PDB entry 5IDD | X-ray diffraction, 1.13 A resolution | chain A

# Chain A
Molecule: Lysozyme C
From: Gallus gallus
Notes: EC 3.2.1.17
Reference sequence: P00698 (LYSC_CHICK); residues 1-129 here correspond to UniProt positions 19-147 (UniProt number = residue number + 18)
Sequence (129 residues; row label = number of the first residue in the row):
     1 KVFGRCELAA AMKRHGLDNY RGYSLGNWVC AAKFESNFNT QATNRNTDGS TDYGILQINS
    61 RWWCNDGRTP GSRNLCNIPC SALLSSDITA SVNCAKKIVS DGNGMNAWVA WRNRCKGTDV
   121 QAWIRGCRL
Not modelled in the structure: 129
Disulfide bonds: Cys6-Cys127, Cys30-Cys115, Cys64-Cys80, Cys76-Cys94
Ion coordination: platinum (II) ion site 1 near His15 (its only coordinating residue here); Na+ site 1: Tyr53, Ser91; Na+ site 2: Ser60, Arg61, Cys64, Ser72
Curated features (UniProtKB/Swiss-Prot):
  - active site: Glu35, Asp52
  - binding site (substrate): Asp101

# Overview
Tyr53 and Ser91 coordinate Na+ site 1. The Na+ site 2 is built by Ser60, Arg61, Cys64 and Ser72. From UniProt:
active-site residues Glu35 and Asp52 and substrate-binding residue Asp101.
Chain A is Lysozyme C (Gallus gallus); the structure, Comment on S. W. M. Tanley and J. R. Helliwell
Structural dynamics of cisplatin binding to ..., was determined by X-ray diffraction, deposited together with
5HMV, 5HQ1 and 5I5Q.
